Entry 7BGQ (X-ray diffraction, 1.75 A resolution); this record covers chains A and P.

== Chain A ==
Protein: 14-3-3 protein sigma
Organism: Homo sapiens
UniProt: P31947 (1433S_HUMAN); residue numbers follow UniProt; this construct covers 1-248
Chain sequence (253 residues; each row starts with the number of its first residue; numbers below 1 keep their minus sign (Gly-4 is residue -4)):
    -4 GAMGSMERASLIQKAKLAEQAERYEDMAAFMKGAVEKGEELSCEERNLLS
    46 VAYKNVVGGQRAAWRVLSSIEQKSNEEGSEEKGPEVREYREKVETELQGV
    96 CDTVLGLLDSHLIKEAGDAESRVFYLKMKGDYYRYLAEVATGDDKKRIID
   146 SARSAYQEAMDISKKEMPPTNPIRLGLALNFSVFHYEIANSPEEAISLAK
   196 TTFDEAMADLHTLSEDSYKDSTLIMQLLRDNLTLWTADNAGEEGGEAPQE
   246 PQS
Unresolved in the structure: -4, 71-77, 232-248
Covalent attachments: 2-methoxy-4-(2-phenylimidazol-1-yl)benzaldehyde (TL8) linked to Asn42, Lys122
Modified residues: Cys38 (S-hydroxycysteine; CSO)
Sequence notes: expression tag (-4 to 0)
Ion coordination: Ca2+ site 1 near Glu2 (its only coordinating residue here); Ca2+ site 2: Glu35, Glu110, Glu188; Ca2+ site 3 near Glu89 (its only coordinating residue here)
Small-molecule neighbours: TL8 (2-methoxy-4-(2-phenylimidazol-1-yl)benzaldehyde): Cys38, Ser45, Phe119, Pro167, Ile168, Gly171, Asp215, Ile219
Swiss-Prot annotation at these positions:
  - site (Interaction with phosphoserine on interacting protein): Arg56, Arg129
  - modified residue (Phosphoserine): Ser5, Ser74, Ser248

== Chain P ==
Protein: Peptidyl-prolyl cis-trans isomerase NIMA-interacting 1
Notes: EC 5.2.1.8
UniProt: Q13526 (PIN1_HUMAN); numbering as in UniProt (aligned over 61-77)
Chain sequence (17 residues; each row starts with the number of its first residue):
    61 LVKHSQSRRPSSWRQEK
Unresolved in the structure: 61-68, 76-77
Modified residues: Ser72 (phosphoserine; SEP)
Swiss-Prot annotation at these positions:
  - modified residue: Ser71 (Phosphoserine)
  - mutagenesis: Lys63 (K63A: Loss of peptidyl-prolyl cis/trans isomerase activity. No effect on the interaction with IRAK3/IRAK-M. Abolishes IL33-mediated increase of IRAK3/IRAK-M protein levels), Ser71 (S71D/E: Loss of peptidyl-prolyl cis/trans isomerase activity, nuclear localization and cellular function)

== Interface between chain A and chain P ==
Pairs across the interface (20; chain A residue first):
  Val46(A) with Gln75(P)
  Lys49(A) with Trp73(P), hydrogen bond (side chain-backbone); Arg74(P)
  Arg56(A) with Ser72(P)
  Arg129(A) with Ser72(P)
  Tyr130(A) with Ser72(P)
  Leu174(A) with Ser71(P); Ser72(P); Trp73(P)
  Asn175(A) with Ser72(P); Trp73(P), hydrogen bond (side chain-backbone)
  Val178(A) with Ser71(P)
  Glu182(A) with Arg69(P); Pro70(P)
  Ile219(A) with Trp73(P)
  Asn226(A) with Pro70(P); Ser71(P), hydrogen bond (side chain-backbone)
  Leu229(A) with Arg69(P); Pro70(P), hydrophobic
  Trp230(A) with Pro70(P), hydrophobic
Other interface residues (no listed pair), chain A (17 interface residues in all): Glu14, Lys122, Gly171, Leu222

== Summary ==
17 residues of chain A face 7 of chain P across their interface; the contacts include 3 hydrogen bonds. Polar
contacts include Lys49(A)-Trp73(P), Asn175(A)-Trp73(P) and Asn226(A)-Ser71(P). Compound TL8 is covalently
linked to Lys122(A). UniProt lists 2 mutagenesis sites on chain P.
Here chain A is 14-3-3 protein sigma (Homo sapiens) and chain P is Peptidyl-prolyl cis-trans isomerase
NIMA-interacting 1. Entry 7BGQ (14-3-3 sigma with Pin1 binding site pS72 and covalently bound LvD1019) was
determined by X-ray diffraction together with 7AOG, 7AXN, 7AYF, 7AZ1, 7AZ2, 7BDP and 17 further entries from
the same study.
